PDB entry 3EOE | X-ray diffraction, 2.31 A resolution | chains A and B of the 4 polymer chains in the assembly

Chain A (and B):
Protein: Pyruvate kinase
Organism: Toxoplasma gondii
Notes: EC 2.7.1.40; fragment: sequence database residues 39-531; chain B of this document is another copy of the same molecule, construct and numbering; everything in this record applies to it too
UniProtKB: Q969A2 (Q969A2_TOXGO); residues 19-511 here correspond to UniProt positions 39-531 (UniProt number = residue number + 20)
Sequence (511 residues; row label = number of the first residue in the row):
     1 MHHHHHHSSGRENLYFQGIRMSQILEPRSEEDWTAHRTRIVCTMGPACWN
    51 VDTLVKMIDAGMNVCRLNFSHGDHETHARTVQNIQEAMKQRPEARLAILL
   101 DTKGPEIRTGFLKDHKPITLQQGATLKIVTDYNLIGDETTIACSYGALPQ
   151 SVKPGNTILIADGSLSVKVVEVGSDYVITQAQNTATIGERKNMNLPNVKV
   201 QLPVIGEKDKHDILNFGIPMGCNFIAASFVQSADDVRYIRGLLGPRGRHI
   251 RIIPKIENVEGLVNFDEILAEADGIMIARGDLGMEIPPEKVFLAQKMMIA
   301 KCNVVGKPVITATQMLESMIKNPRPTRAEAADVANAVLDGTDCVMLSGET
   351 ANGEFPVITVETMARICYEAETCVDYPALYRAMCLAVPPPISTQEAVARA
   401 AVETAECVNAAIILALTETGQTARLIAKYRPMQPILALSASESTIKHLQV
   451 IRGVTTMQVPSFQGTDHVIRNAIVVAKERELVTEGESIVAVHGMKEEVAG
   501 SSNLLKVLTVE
Disordered / not traced: 1-20, 93, 386-388, 462-466, 483, 494-502 (chain B: 1-20, 389, 463, 495-500)
Construct notes: expression tag (1-18)
From the paper describing this entry:
  - conformationally variable residues (order/disorder transition): Val-387 to Pro-389, Pro-460 to Thr-465, Lys-495 to Ser-502
  - contacts within the chain: Asn-194/Glu-285 (hydrogen bond)

Interface between chain A and chain B:
Contacting residue pairs (60):
  Met-21(A) / Leu-262(B)
  Met-21(A) / Met-297(B)  hydrophobic
  Ile-24(A) / Lys-290(B)  hydrogen bond (backbone-side chain)
  Ile-24(A) / Leu-293(B)  hydrophobic
  Ile-24(A) / Met-297(B)  hydrophobic
  Leu-25(A) / Ile-286(B)  hydrophobic
  Glu-26(A) / Lys-290(B)  hydrogen bond (backbone-side chain)
  Arg-28(A) / Lys-290(B)
  Leu-262(A) / Met-21(B)
  Arg-279(A) / Arg-327(B)
  Pro-288(A) / Pro-325(B)
  Pro-288(A) / Thr-326(B)
  Pro-288(A) / Ala-330(B)
  Glu-289(A) / Ala-330(B)
  Glu-289(A) / Ile-366(B)
  Glu-289(A) / Glu-369(B)
  Lys-290(A) / Ile-24(B)
  Lys-290(A) / Leu-25(B)
  Lys-290(A) / Glu-26(B)  hydrogen bond (side chain-backbone)
  Lys-290(A) / Pro-27(B)
  Lys-290(A) / Glu-369(B)
  Val-291(A) / Arg-327(B)
  Phe-292(A) / Ala-331(B)  hydrophobic
  Phe-292(A) / Ala-334(B)  hydrophobic
  Phe-292(A) / Glu-369(B)
  Phe-292(A) / Ala-370(B)
  Leu-293(A) / Ile-24(B)  hydrophobic
  Leu-293(A) / Glu-369(B)
  Leu-293(A) / Cys-373(B)  hydrophobic
  Lys-296(A) / Asn-335(B)  hydrogen bond
  Lys-296(A) / Leu-338(B)
  Met-297(A) / Met-21(B)  hydrophobic
  Met-297(A) / Ile-24(B)  hydrophobic
  Gln-314(A) / Arg-327(B)  hydrogen bond
  Arg-324(A) / Gly-283(B)
  Arg-324(A) / Pro-288(B)
  Pro-325(A) / Pro-288(B)
  Thr-326(A) / Pro-288(B)
  Arg-327(A) / Arg-279(B)
  Arg-327(A) / Pro-288(B)
  Arg-327(A) / Val-291(B)
  Arg-327(A) / Gln-314(B)  hydrogen bond
  Arg-327(A) / Asp-332(B)  salt bridge
  Ala-330(A) / Pro-288(B)
  Ala-330(A) / Glu-289(B)
  Ala-331(A) / Phe-292(B)  hydrophobic
  Asp-332(A) / Arg-327(B)  salt bridge
  Ala-334(A) / Phe-292(B)  hydrophobic
  Asn-335(A) / Lys-296(B)  hydrogen bond
  Asn-335(A) / Asn-335(B)
  Leu-338(A) / Lys-296(B)
  Arg-365(A) / Glu-289(B)  salt bridge
  Ile-366(A) / Glu-289(B)
  Glu-369(A) / Glu-289(B)
  Glu-369(A) / Lys-290(B)  salt bridge
  Glu-369(A) / Phe-292(B)
  Glu-369(A) / Leu-293(B)
  Ala-370(A) / Phe-292(B)
  Cys-373(A) / Leu-293(B)  hydrophobic
  Cys-373(A) / Lys-296(B)
Also at the interface, not in a pair above, chain A (35 interface residues in all): Val-259, Val-263, Ile-286, Ala-294
Also at the interface, not in a pair above, chain B (38 interface residues in all): Arg-28, Val-259, Val-263, Ala-294, Ala-328, Arg-365, Thr-372

In short:
35 residues of chain A and 38 residues of chain B are in contact, with 7 hydrogen bonds and 4 salt bridges.
Polar contacts include Arg-327(A)/Asp-332(B), Arg-365(A)/Glu-289(B) and Glu-369(A)/Lys-290(B). The paper
reports conformational variability at Val-387(A), Pro-460(A) and Lys-495(A); contacts within the chain
involving Asn-194(A) and Glu-285(A).
Both chains are Pyruvate kinase (Toxoplasma gondii). Entry 3EOE (Crystal Structure of Pyruvate Kinase from
toxoplasma gondii, 55.m00007) was determined by X-ray diffraction (same publication as 3GG8).
